PDB entry 4EZ6 | X-ray diffraction, 1.64 A resolution | chains A and C of the 3 polymer chains in the assembly

# Chain A
Molecule: DNA polymerase
Organism: Geobacillus kaustophilus
Notes: EC 2.7.7.7; fragment: Bacillus Fragment (analogous to E. coli Klenow Fragment
UniProtKB: Q5KWC1 (Q5KWC1_GEOKA); residues 285-876 here correspond to UniProt positions 287-878 (UniProt number = residue number + 2)
Chain sequence (592 residues; row label = number of the first residue in the row):
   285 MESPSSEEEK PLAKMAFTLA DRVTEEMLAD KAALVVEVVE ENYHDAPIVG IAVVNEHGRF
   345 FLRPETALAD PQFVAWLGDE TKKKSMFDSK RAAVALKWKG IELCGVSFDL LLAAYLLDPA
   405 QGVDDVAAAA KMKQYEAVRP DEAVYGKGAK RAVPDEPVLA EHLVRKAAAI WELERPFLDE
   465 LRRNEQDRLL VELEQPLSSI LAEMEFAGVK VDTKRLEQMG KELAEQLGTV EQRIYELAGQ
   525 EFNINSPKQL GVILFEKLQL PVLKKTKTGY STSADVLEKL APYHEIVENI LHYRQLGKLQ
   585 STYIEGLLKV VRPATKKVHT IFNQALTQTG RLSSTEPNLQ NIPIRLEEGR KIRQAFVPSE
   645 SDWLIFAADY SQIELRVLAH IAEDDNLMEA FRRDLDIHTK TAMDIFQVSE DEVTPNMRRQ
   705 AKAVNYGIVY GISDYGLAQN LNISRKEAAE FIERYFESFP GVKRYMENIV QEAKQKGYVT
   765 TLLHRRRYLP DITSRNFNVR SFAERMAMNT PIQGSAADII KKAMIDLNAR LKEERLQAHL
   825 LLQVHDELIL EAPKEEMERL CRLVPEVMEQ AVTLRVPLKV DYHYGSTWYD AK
Disordered / not traced: 285-296, 668-698
Differences from the reference sequence: engineered mutation Ala598 (Asp600 in Q5KWC1), Tyr710 (Phe712 in Q5KWC1)

# Chain C
Molecule: 13-nt DNA strand
Sequence (13 nucleotides; row label = number of the first residue in the row; numbering starts at 0):
     0 CATGCGAGTC AGG
Disordered / not traced: 0-1

# How chain A and chain C interact
Residue-residue contacts (44; chain A residue first):
  Asn527(A) - DG11(C)  hydrogen bond to the phosphate
  Asn529(A) - DG11(C)  sugar contact
  Ser530(A) - DG11(C)  hydrogen bond to the phosphate
  Ser530(A) - DG12(C)  hydrogen bond to the phosphate
  Gln533(A) - DG12(C)  hydrogen bond to the phosphate
  Lys582(A) - DG7(C)  base contact
  Lys582(A) - DT8(C)  hydrogen bond to the base
  Lys582(A) - DC9(C)  sugar contact
  Ser585(A) - DC9(C)  phosphate contact
  Thr586(A) - DC9(C)  sugar contact
  Gly590(A) - DC9(C)  phosphate contact
  Leu610(A) - DA6(C)  phosphate contact
  Leu610(A) - DG7(C)  phosphate contact
  Thr611(A) - DA6(C)  phosphate contact
  Gln612(A) - DG5(C)  phosphate contact
  Gln612(A) - DA6(C)  hydrogen bond to the phosphate
  Thr613(A) - DG5(C)  sugar contact
  Arg615(A) - DG5(C)  hydrogen bond to the base
  Ser617(A) - DA6(C)  phosphate contact
  Ser617(A) - DG7(C)  hydrogen bond to the phosphate
  Ser618(A) - DG7(C)  sugar contact
  Thr619(A) - DG7(C)  phosphate contact
  Thr619(A) - DT8(C)  phosphate contact
  Glu620(A) - DT8(C)  hydrogen bond to the phosphate
  Asn622(A) - DG7(C)  hydrogen bond to the sugar
  Asn625(A) - DG7(C)  base contact
  Tyr710(A) - DG3(C)  base contact
  Gly711(A) - DG3(C)  base contact
  Tyr714(A) - DG3(C)  base contact
  Gly715(A) - DG3(C)  sugar contact
  Ile716(A) - DG3(C)  hydrogen bond to the sugar
  Ser717(A) - DT2(C)  hydrogen bond to the base
  Ser717(A) - DG3(C)  hydrogen bond to the phosphate
  Tyr719(A) - DT2(C)  stacking on the base
  Gly720(A) - DG3(C)  hydrogen bond to the phosphate
  Arg729(A) - DT2(C)  base contact
  Arg771(A) - DG5(C)  salt bridge to the phosphate
  Phe786(A) - DC4(C)  phosphate contact
  Arg789(A) - DG3(C)  hydrogen bond to the phosphate
  Arg789(A) - DC4(C)  salt bridge to the phosphate
  Met790(A) - DG5(C)  phosphate contact
  Asn793(A) - DC4(C)  sugar contact
  Gln797(A) - DC4(C)  hydrogen bond to the base
  Gln797(A) - DG5(C)  hydrogen bond to the sugar
Also at the interface, not in a pair above, chain A (39 interface residues in all): Lys532, Glu589, Asn607, Ala707, His829
Also at the interface, not in a pair above, chain C (11 interface residues in all): DA10

# Overview
39 residues of chain A and 11 residues of chain C are in contact, with 17 hydrogen bonds, 2 salt bridges and 1
aromatic stacking contact. Polar pairs include Lys582(A)-DT8(C), Arg615(A)-DG5(C) and Ser717(A)-DT2(C).
Chain A is DNA polymerase (Geobacillus kaustophilus) and chain C is a 13-nt DNA strand; the structure,
Bacillus DNA Polymerase I Large Fragment Complex 1, was determined by X-ray diffraction.
